PDB entry 6LPB | electron microscopy, 3.90 A resolution | chains B and A of the 6 polymer chains in the assembly

== Chain B ==
Molecule: Guanine nucleotide-binding protein G(I)/G(S)/G(T) subunit beta-1
Source organism: Rattus norvegicus
UniProt: P54311 (GBB1_RAT); numbering as in UniProt (aligned over 2-340)
Amino-acid sequence (351 residues; row label = number of the first residue in the row; numbers below 1 keep their minus sign (Met-10 is residue -10)):
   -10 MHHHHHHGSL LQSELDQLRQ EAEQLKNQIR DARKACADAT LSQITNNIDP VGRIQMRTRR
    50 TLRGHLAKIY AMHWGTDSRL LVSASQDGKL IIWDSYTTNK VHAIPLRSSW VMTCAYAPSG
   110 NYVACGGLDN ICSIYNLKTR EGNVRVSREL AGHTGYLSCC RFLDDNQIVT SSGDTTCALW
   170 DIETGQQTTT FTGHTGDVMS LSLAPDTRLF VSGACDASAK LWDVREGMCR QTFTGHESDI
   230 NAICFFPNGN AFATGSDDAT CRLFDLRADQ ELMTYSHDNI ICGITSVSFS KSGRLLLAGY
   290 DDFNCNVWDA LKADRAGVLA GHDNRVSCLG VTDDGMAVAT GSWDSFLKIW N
Unresolved in the structure: -10 to 0
Differences from the reference sequence: expression tag (-10 to 1)
UniProt features mapped onto this chain:
  - modified residue: Ser2 (N-acetylserine), His266 (Phosphohistidine)

== Chain A ==
Molecule: Guanine nucleotide-binding protein G(s) subunit alpha isoforms short
Source organism: Homo sapiens
Amino-acid sequence (249 residues; numbered 5 to 384; 131 numbers in that range are skipped by the numbering (no residue carries them; nothing is unmodelled there); the number before each row is that of its first residue):
     5 GNSKTEDQRN EEKAQREANK KIEKQLQKDK QVYRATHRLL LLGADNSGKS TIV
   189 KQMRILHGGS GGSGGTSGIF ETKFQVDKVN FHMFDVGGQR DERRKWIQCF NDVTAIIFVV
   249 DSSDYNRLQE ALNLFKSIWN NRWLRTISVI LFLNKQDLLA EKVLAGKSKI EDYFPEFARY
   309 TTPEDATPEP GEDPRVTRAK YFIRDEFLRI STASGDGRHY CYPHFTCAVD TENARRIFND
   369 CRDIIQRMHL RQYELL
Unresolved in the structure: 5-11, 189-207

== How chain B and chain A interact ==
Residue-residue contacts - 46 pairs, chain B then chain A:
  Gly53(B) with Leu30(A)
  Leu55(B) with Asp33(A); Lys34(A); Tyr37(A); Arg38(A), hydrogen bond (backbone-side chain)
  Ala56(B) with Tyr37(A)
  Lys57(B) with Cys237(A); Asn239(A), hydrogen bond; Asp240(A), salt bridge
  Tyr59(B) with Cys237(A), hydrophobic
  Gln75(B) with Cys237(A), hydrogen bond
  Asp76(B) with Tyr37(A)
  Lys78(B) with Asp33(A), salt bridge
  Ile80(B) with Leu30(A), hydrophobic
  Thr86(B) with Gln19(A)
  Asn88(B) with Gln19(A); Asn23(A), hydrogen bond
  Lys89(B) with Asn23(A); Ile26(A); Glu27(A), salt bridge; Leu30(A)
  Val90(B) with Ile26(A)
  His91(B) with Ile26(A)
  Ala92(B) with Ile26(A), hydrophobic
  Trp99(B) with Phe222(A); Cys237(A)
  Leu117(B) with Gln227(A); Phe238(A), hydrophobic
  Asp118(B) with Phe208(A)
  Asn119(B) with Gln227(A)
  Thr143(B) with Gly226(A)
  Gly144(B) with Gln227(A)
  Tyr145(B) with Gln227(A), hydrogen bond (backbone-side chain); Lys233(A)
  Gly162(B) with Arg228(A)
  Asp186(B) with Glu230(A); Lys233(A)
  Met188(B) with Lys233(A)
  Cys204(B) with Arg232(A), hydrogen bond
  Asp228(B) with Arg232(A), salt bridge; Lys233(A), salt bridge
  Cys271(B) with Arg270(A)
  Asp290(B) with Trp271(A)
  Arg314(B) with Trp271(A)
  Trp332(B) with Gln236(A); Asn239(A)
Also at the interface, not in a pair above, chain B (37 interface residues in all): Met101, Asp163, Thr184, Gly185, Phe292, Asn313
Also at the interface, not in a pair above, chain A (28 interface residues in all): Gln29, Arg42, Glu209, Trp234

== In short ==
Chain B and chain A form an interface of 37 and 28 residues respectively; the contacts include 6 hydrogen
bonds and 5 salt bridges. Among the polar pairs are Lys57(B)-Asp240(A), Lys78(B)-Asp33(A) and
Lys89(B)-Glu27(A).
Chain B is Guanine nucleotide-binding protein G(I)/G(S)/G(T) subunit beta-1 (Rattus norvegicus) and chain A is
Guanine nucleotide-binding protein G(s) subunit alpha isoforms short (Homo sapiens); the structure, Cryo-EM
structure of the human PAC1 receptor coupled to an engineered heterotrimeric G protein, was determined by
electron microscopy.
